9FYA - chains a and c of the 6 polymer chains in the assembly; structure by electron microscopy, 2.64 A resolution.

Chain a (and c):
Protein: Glycoprotein G2
Source organism: Sabia virus
Notes: chain c of this document is another copy of the same molecule, construct and numbering; everything in this record applies to it too
UniProt: Q90037 (GLYC_SABVB); residue numbers follow UniProt; this construct covers 255-488
Amino-acid sequence (246 residues; row label = number of the first residue in the row):
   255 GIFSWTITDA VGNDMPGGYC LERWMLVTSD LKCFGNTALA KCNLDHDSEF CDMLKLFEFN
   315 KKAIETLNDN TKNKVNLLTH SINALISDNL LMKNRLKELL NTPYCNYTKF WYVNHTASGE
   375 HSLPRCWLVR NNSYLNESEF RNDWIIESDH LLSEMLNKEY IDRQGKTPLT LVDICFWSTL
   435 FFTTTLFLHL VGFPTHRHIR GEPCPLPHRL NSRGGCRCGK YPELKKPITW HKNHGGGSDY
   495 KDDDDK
Not modelled in the structure: 255-271, 320-327, 413-500
Sequence notes: expression tag (489-500)
Cystine bridges: C274-C287, C296-C305, C359-C380
Covalently attached groups: N-acetylglucosamine (NAG) linked to N360, N368, N385, N390
Metal / ion sites: Zn2+: H300 (shared with 1 residue of chain b; H300(c) of chain c)
UniProt features mapped onto this chain:
  - binding site (Zn(2+)): H450, H452, C458, H462, C470, C472, H488
  - glycosylation (N-linked (GlcNAc...) asparagine): N360, N368, N385, N390
From the paper describing this entry:
  - Zn2+ coordination: H300
  - mutagenesis - H300A: unchanged binding to Arenacept
  - mutagenesis - H300A: decreased expression

Interface between chain a and chain c:
Contacting residue pairs (9):
  H300(a) - H300(c)  hydrogen bond
  N343(a) - N337(c)
  N343(a) - A338(c)  hydrogen bond (side chain-backbone)
  M346(a) - H334(c)
  K347(a) - A338(c)
  L350(a) - L331(c)  hydrophobic
  L350(a) - H334(c)
  L350(a) - S335(c)
  L354(a) - L331(c)  hydrophobic

Summary:
The chain a/chain c interface involves 6 residues from each chain; the contacts include 2 hydrogen bonds.
Polar contacts include H300(a)-H300(c) and N343(a)-A338(c). Covalently linked N-acetylglucosamine: at N360(a),
N368(a), N385(a) and N390(a). Curated annotation (UniProt) lists 7 Zn2+-binding residues on chain a. The paper
reports that H300A of chain a reduces expression; Zn2+ coordination by H300(a).
Both chains are Glycoprotein G2 (Sabia virus). Entry 9FYA (Structure of the Sabia Virus spike complex in a
closed conformation) was determined by electron microscopy, deposited together with 9FYE and 9FYG.
